8WI9 - chains a and r of the 24 polymer chains in the assembly; structure by electron microscopy, 3.50 A resolution.

[Chain a]
Molecule: 16S rRNA
Organism: Mycolicibacterium smegmatis MC2 155
Sequence (1528 nucleotides; each row starts with the number of its first residue):
     1 UUUUUGUUUG GAGAGUUUGA UCCUGGCUCA GGACGAACGC UGGCGGCGUG CUUAACACAU
    61 GCAAGUCGAA CGGAAAGGCC CUUUCGGGGG UACUCGAGUG GCGAACGGGU GAGUAACACG
   121 UGGGUGAUCU GCCCUGCACU UUGGGAUAAG CCUGGGAAAC UGGGUCUAAU ACCGAAUACA
   181 CCCUGCUGGU CGCAUGGCCU GGUAGGGGAA AGCUUUUGCG GUGUGGGAUG GGCCCGCGGC
   241 CUAUCAGCUU GUUGGUGGGG UGAUGGCCUA CCAAGGCGAC GACGGGUAGC CGGCCUGAGA
   301 GGGUGACCGG CCACACUGGG ACUGAGAUAC GGCCCAGACU CCUACGGGAG GCAGCAGUGG
   361 GGAAUAUUGC ACAAUGGGCG CAAGCCUGAU GCAGCGACGC CGCGUGAGGG AUGACGGCCU
   421 UCGGGUUGUA AACCUCUUUC AGCACAGACG AAGCGCAAGU GACGGUAUGU GCAGAAGAAG
   481 GACCGGCCAA CUACGUGCCA GCAGCCGCGG UAAUACGUAG GGUCCGAGCG UUGUCCGGAA
   541 UUACUGGGCG UAAAGAGCUC GUAGGUGGUU UGUCGCGUUG UUCGUGAAAA CUCACAGCUU
   601 AACUGUGGGC GUGCGGGCGA UACGGGCAGA CUAGAGUACU GCAGGGGAGA CUGGAAUUCC
   661 UGGUGUAGCG GUGGAAUGCG CAGAUAUCAG GAGGAACACC GGUGGCGAAG GCGGGUCUCU
   721 GGGCAGUAAC UGACGCUGAG GAGCGAAAGC GUGGGGAGCG AACAGGAUUA GAUACCCUGG
   781 UAGUCCACGC CGUAAACGGU GGGUACUAGG UGUGGGUUUC CUUCCUUGGG AUCCGUGCCG
   841 UAGCUAACGC AUUAAGUACC CCGCCUGGGG AGUACGGCCG CAAGGCUAAA ACUCAAAGGA
   901 AUUGACGGGG GCCCGCACAA GCGGCGGAGC AUGUGGAUUA AUUCGAUGCA ACGCGAAGAA
   961 CCUUACCUGG GUUUGACAUG CACAGGACGC CGGCAGAGAU GUCGGUUCCC UUGUGGCCUG
  1021 UGUGCAGGUG GUGCAUGGCU GUCGUCAGCU CGUGUCGUGA GAUGUUGGGU UAAGUCCCGC
  1081 AACGAGCGCA ACCCUUGUCU CAUGUUGCCA GCACGUUAUG GUGGGGACUC GUGAGAGACU
  1141 GCCGGGGUCA ACUCGGAGGA AGGUGGGGAU GACGUCAAGU CAUCAUGCCC CUUAUGUCCA
  1201 GGGCUUCACA CAUGCUACAA UGGCCGGUAC AAAGGGCUGC GAUGCCGUGA GGUGGAGCGA
  1261 AUCCUUUCAA AGCCGGUCUC AGUUCGGAUC GGGGUCUGCA ACUCGACCCC GUGAAGUCGG
  1321 AGUCGCUAGU AAUCGCAGAU CAGCAACGCU GCGGUGAAUA CGUUCCCGGG CCUUGUACAC
  1381 ACCGCCCGUC ACGUCAUGAA AGUCGGUAAC ACCCGAAGCC GGUGGCCUAA CCCUUGUGGA
  1441 GGGAGCCGUC GAAGGUGGGA UCGGCGAUUG GGACGAAGUC GUAACAAGGU AGCCGUACCG
  1501 GAAGGUGCGG CUGGAUCACC UCCUUUCU
Unresolved in the structure: 1-8, 1524-1528

[Chain r]
Name: 30S ribosomal protein S17
Organism: Mycolicibacterium smegmatis MC2 155
UniProt: A0QSE0 (RS17_MYCS2); numbering as in UniProt (aligned over 1-98)
Sequence (98 residues; numbered 1 to 98; the number before each row is that of its first residue):
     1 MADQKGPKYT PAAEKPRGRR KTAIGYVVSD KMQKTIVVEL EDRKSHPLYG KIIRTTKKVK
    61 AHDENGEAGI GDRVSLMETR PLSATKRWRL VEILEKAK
Unresolved in the structure: 1-3, 98
Swiss-Prot annotation at these positions:
  - cross-link: Lys96 (Isoglutamyl lysine isopeptide (Lys-Gln) (interchain with Q-Cter in protein Pup))

[Interface between chain a and chain r]
Contacting residue pairs (88):
  G124(a) - Gly18(r)  phosphate contact
  G124(a) - Arg19(r)  sugar contact
  G124(a) - Arg20(r)  hydrogen bond to the sugar
  U125(a) - Arg17(r)  phosphate contact
  U125(a) - Gly18(r)  phosphate contact
  U125(a) - Arg20(r)  sugar contact
  G126(a) - Arg17(r)  hydrogen bond to the base
  G126(a) - Arg20(r)  hydrogen bond to the sugar
  A127(a) - Arg20(r)  salt bridge to the phosphate
  A127(a) - Arg80(r)  salt bridge to the phosphate
  A127(a) - Pro81(r)  base contact
  G136(a) - Gly6(r)  sugar contact
  G136(a) - Pro7(r)  hydrogen bond to the sugar
  G136(a) - Lys8(r)  hydrogen bond to the base
  C137(a) - Lys5(r)  salt bridge to the phosphate
  C137(a) - Gly6(r)  hydrogen bond to the phosphate
  C137(a) - Pro7(r)  sugar contact
  C137(a) - Lys8(r)  sugar contact
  A138(a) - Lys5(r)  salt bridge to the phosphate
  G192(a) - Arg17(r)  hydrogen bond to the sugar
  C193(a) - Arg17(r)  hydrogen bond to the sugar
  C193(a) - Gly18(r)  hydrogen bond to the base
  C193(a) - Arg20(r)  hydrogen bond to the base
  C193(a) - Met77(r)  sugar contact
  C193(a) - Arg89(r)  sugar contact
  A194(a) - Arg20(r)  base contact
  A194(a) - Thr79(r)  hydrogen bond to the base
  A194(a) - Arg89(r)  salt bridge to the phosphate
  U195(a) - Arg80(r)  hydrogen bond to the base
  C199(a) - Tyr9(r)  phosphate contact
  U200(a) - Lys8(r)  base contact
  U200(a) - Tyr9(r)  stacking on the base
  G225(a) - Tyr9(r)  sugar contact
  G225(a) - Thr10(r)  hydrogen bond to the sugar
  G226(a) - Thr10(r)  sugar contact
  G226(a) - Ala12(r)  phosphate contact
  G227(a) - Ala12(r)  phosphate contact
  G227(a) - Ala13(r)  phosphate contact
  C234(a) - Arg87(r)  hydrogen bond to the phosphate
  C235(a) - Glu78(r)  hydrogen bond to the sugar
  C235(a) - Arg87(r)  sugar contact
  G236(a) - Lys57(r)  sugar contact
  C237(a) - Lys57(r)  phosphate contact
  G238(a) - Lys44(r)  salt bridge to the phosphate
  U253(a) - Met32(r)  sugar contact
  U253(a) - Lys60(r)  phosphate contact
  U253(a) - Thr85(r)  phosphate contact
  G254(a) - Met32(r)  sugar contact
  G254(a) - Gln33(r)  hydrogen bond to the sugar
  G254(a) - Thr35(r)  hydrogen bond to the phosphate
  G254(a) - Lys60(r)  salt bridge to the phosphate
  G254(a) - Ser83(r)  phosphate contact
  G254(a) - Ala84(r)  phosphate contact
  G254(a) - Thr85(r)  hydrogen bond to the phosphate
  G254(a) - Lys86(r)  hydrogen bond to the phosphate
  G255(a) - Gln33(r)  sugar contact
  G255(a) - Lys34(r)  hydrogen bond to the phosphate
  G255(a) - Ser83(r)  phosphate contact
  G255(a) - Lys86(r)  salt bridge to the phosphate
  U256(a) - Lys34(r)  salt bridge to the phosphate
  U264(a) - Arg80(r)  sugar contact
  U264(a) - Pro81(r)  hydrogen bond to the sugar
  G265(a) - Arg80(r)  salt bridge to the phosphate
  G265(a) - Pro81(r)  sugar contact
  G265(a) - Leu82(r)  sugar contact
  G265(a) - Ser83(r)  sugar contact
  G265(a) - Ala84(r)  hydrogen bond to the sugar
  A273(a) - Gln33(r)  sugar contact
  G275(a) - Lys31(r)  phosphate contact
  G275(a) - Met32(r)  sugar contact
  G276(a) - Ser29(r)  hydrogen bond to the phosphate
  G276(a) - Lys31(r)  phosphate contact
  G276(a) - Met32(r)  phosphate contact
  G276(a) - Lys60(r)  sugar contact
  C277(a) - Lys58(r)  phosphate contact
  G278(a) - Lys58(r)  salt bridge to the phosphate
  C280(a) - Arg54(r)  base contact
  C280(a) - Thr55(r)  base contact
  C280(a) - Thr56(r)  hydrogen bond to the base
  C544(a) - Leu48(r)  base contact
  C544(a) - Tyr49(r)  sugar contact
  G565(a) - Lys51(r)  hydrogen bond to the sugar
  G565(a) - Arg54(r)  salt bridge to the phosphate
  U566(a) - Lys51(r)  phosphate contact
  G577(a) - Ile52(r)  sugar contact
  G616(a) - Arg19(r)  phosphate contact
  G617(a) - Arg19(r)  salt bridge to the phosphate
  C861(a) - Lys51(r)  salt bridge to the phosphate
Interface residues without a listed pair, chain a (45 interface residues in all): G123, G266, C267, G301, G564
Interface residues without a listed pair, chain r (46 interface residues in all): Pro11, Lys21, Val37, His62, Glu64

[Overview]
Chain a and chain r form an interface of 45 and 46 residues respectively, with 25 hydrogen bonds, 14 salt
bridges and 1 aromatic stacking contact. Polar contacts include G126(a)-Arg17(r), G136(a)-Lys8(r) and
C193(a)-Gly18(r).
Here chain a is 16S rRNA and chain r is 30S ribosomal protein S17, both from Mycolicibacterium smegmatis MC2
155. Entry 8WI9 (Cryo- EM structure of Mycobacterium smegmatis 30S ribosomal subunit (body 2) of 70S ribosome,
bS1 and ...) was determined by electron microscopy, deposited together with 8WHX, 8WHY, 8WI7, 8WI8, 8WIB,
8WIC, 8WID and 8WIF.
